PDB entry 7K7V | X-ray diffraction, 1.88 A resolution | chain A

Chain A:
Molecule: SWI/SNF and RSC complexes subunit ssr4
Source organism: Schizosaccharomyces pombe
Reference sequence: Q9P7Y0 (SSR4_SCHPO); numbering as in UniProt (aligned over 2-180)
Sequence (197 residues; numbered -16 to 180; the number before each row is that of its first residue; numbers below 1 keep their minus sign (Met-16 is residue -16)):
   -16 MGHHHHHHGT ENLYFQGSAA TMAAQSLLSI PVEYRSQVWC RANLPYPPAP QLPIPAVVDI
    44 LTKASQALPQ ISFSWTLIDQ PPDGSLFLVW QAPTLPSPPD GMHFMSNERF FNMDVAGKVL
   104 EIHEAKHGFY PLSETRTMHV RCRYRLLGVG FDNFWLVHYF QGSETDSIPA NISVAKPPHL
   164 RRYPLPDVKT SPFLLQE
Disordered / not traced: -16 to -12
Sequence notes: initiating methionine (-16); expression tag (-15 to 1)
From the paper describing this entry:
  - conformationally variable residues (order/disorder transition): Ser1, Ala2

Summary:
The paper reports conformational variability at Ser1 and Ala2.
Chain A is SWI/SNF and RSC complexes subunit ssr4 (Schizosaccharomyces pombe); the structure, The X-ray
crystal structure of SSR4, an S. pombe chromatin remodelling protein: iodide derivative, was determined by
X-ray diffraction (same publication as 7K7W and 7K82).
